PDB entry 3C72 | X-ray diffraction, 2.30 A resolution | chains A and B

Chain A:
Molecule: Geranylgeranyl transferase type-2 subunit alpha
From: Rattus norvegicus
Notes: EC 2.5.1.60
Reference sequence: Q08602 (PGTA_RAT); the construct has insertions or renumbered stretches relative to UniProt, so the offset changes along the chain: 1-236 = UniProt 1-236; 242-330 = UniProt 353-441
Amino-acid sequence (334 residues; each row starts with the number of its first residue; numbers below 1 keep their minus sign (Gly-3 is residue -3)):
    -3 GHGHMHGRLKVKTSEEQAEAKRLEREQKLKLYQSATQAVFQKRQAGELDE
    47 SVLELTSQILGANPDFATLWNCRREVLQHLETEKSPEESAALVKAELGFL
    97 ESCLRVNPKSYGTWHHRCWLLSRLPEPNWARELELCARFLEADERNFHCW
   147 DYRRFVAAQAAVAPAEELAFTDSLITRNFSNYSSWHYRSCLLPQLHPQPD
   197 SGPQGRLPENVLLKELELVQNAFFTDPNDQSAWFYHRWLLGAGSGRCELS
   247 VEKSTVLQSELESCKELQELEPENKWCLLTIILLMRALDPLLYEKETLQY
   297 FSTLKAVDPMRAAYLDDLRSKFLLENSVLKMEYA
Unresolved in the structure: -3 to 15, 196-202, 240-241
Differences from the reference sequence: expression tag (-3 to 0); linker (237-241)
Swiss-Prot annotation at these positions:
  - modified residue: Ser98 (Phosphoserine)

Chain B:
Molecule: Geranylgeranyl transferase type-2 subunit beta
From: Rattus norvegicus
Notes: EC 2.5.1.60
Reference sequence: Q08603 (PGTB_RAT); numbering as in UniProt (aligned over 1-331)
Amino-acid sequence (331 residues; row label = number of the first residue in the row):
     1 MGTQQKDVTIKSDAPDTLLLEKHADYIASYGSKKDDYEYCMSEYLRMSGV
    51 YWGLTVMDLMGQLHRMNKEEILVFIKSCQHECGGVSASIGHDPHLLYTLS
   101 AVQILTLYDSIHVINVDKVVAYVQSLQKEDGSFAGDIWGEIDTRFSFCAV
   151 ATLALLGKLDAINVEKAIEFVLSCMNFDGGFGCRPGSESHAGQIYCCTGF
   201 LAITSQLHQVNSDLLGWWLCERQLPSGGLNGRPEKLPDVCYSWWVLASLK
   251 IIGRLHWIDREKLRSFILACQDEETGGFADRPGDMVDPFHTLFGIAGLSL
   301 LGEEQIKPVSPVFCMPEEVLQRVNVQPELVS
Unresolved in the structure: 1-6, 33
Ion coordination: Ca2+: His64, Met66; Zn2+ near His290 (its only coordinating residue here)
Residues lining bound ligands: CX1 (N-[(benzyloxy)carbonyl]-L-histidyl-N-methyl-L-phenylalanyl-L-tyrosine): Leu45, Ser48, Trp52, Leu96, Tyr97, Leu99, Arg144, Phe147, Cys148, His190, Gly192, Gln193, Tyr195, Cys196, Tyr241, Trp244, Phe289

Chain A / chain B interface:
Pairs across the interface - 78 pairs, chain A then chain B:
  Arg21(A) with Tyr37(B)
  Leu25(A) with Tyr37(B), hydrophobic; Met41(B), hydrophobic
  Tyr28(A) with Met41(B), hydrophobic
  Gln29(A) with Cys40(B)
  Phe36(A) with Gly90(B); His91(B)
  Arg39(A) with Gly90(B); Asp92(B), salt bridge
  Asn59(A) with Met41(B), hydrogen bond (side chain-backbone); Tyr44(B)
  Asp61(A) with Tyr44(B)
  Phe62(A) with Tyr44(B), hydrophobic; His91(B)
  Thr64(A) with His91(B); Asp92(B), hydrogen bond (side chain-backbone)
  Asn67(A) with Asp92(B), hydrogen bond; Trp138(B)
  Arg70(A) with Trp138(B)
  Glu71(A) with Trp138(B)
  Gln74(A) with Trp138(B)
  Tyr107(A) with Glu140(B); Asp142(B); Arg144(B)
  His111(A) with Trp138(B), hydrogen bond (side chain-backbone); Gly139(B); Glu140(B)
  Arg141(A) with Glu188(B), salt bridge; Arg232(B), hydrogen bond (backbone-side chain); Pro233(B), hydrogen bond (side chain-backbone); Glu234(B)
  Phe143(A) with Arg232(B)
  Asp147(A) with Arg184(B), salt bridge; Ser187(B), hydrogen bond
  Arg150(A) with Gly186(B), hydrogen bond (side chain-backbone); Ser187(B)
  Tyr178(A) with Phe177(B); Asp178(B), hydrogen bond; Glu188(B); Trp218(B), hydrogen bond; Pro233(B), hydrophobic
  Ser179(A) with Glu188(B), hydrogen bond; Arg232(B)
  His182(A) with Asn176(B); Phe177(B); Gly186(B), hydrogen bond (side chain-backbone); Ser187(B); Glu188(B), hydrogen bond (side chain-backbone)
  Ser185(A) with Phe177(B)
  Gln226(A) with Arg222(B); Pro233(B); Glu234(B)
  Phe230(A) with Phe177(B); Trp217(B), hydrophobic; Trp218(B); Glu221(B); Arg222(B)
  Tyr231(A) with Phe177(B), hydrophobic
  Arg233(A) with Trp217(B)
  Trp234(A) with Phe177(B)
  Lys271(A) with Glu221(B), salt bridge
  Trp272(A) with Glu221(B)
  Leu275(A) with Trp217(B), hydrophobic
  Met306(A) with Gln223(B); Leu224(B); Pro225(B), hydrophobic; Trp257(B); Lys262(B)
  Arg307(A) with Cys220(B), hydrogen bond (side chain-backbone); Glu221(B), salt bridge; Gln223(B), hydrogen bond (side chain-backbone)
  Ala309(A) with His256(B); Trp257(B)
  Tyr310(A) with Trp217(B); Trp257(B), hydrophobic
  Asp313(A) with His256(B), salt bridge; Trp257(B), hydrogen bond
  Lys317(A) with Asp213(B), salt bridge
Interface residues without a listed pair, chain A (42 interface residues in all): Lys105, Trp115, Cys186, Asp304
Interface residues without a listed pair, chain B (40 interface residues in all): Asp35, Asp136, Cys183, Gln193, Lys235, Asp259

In short:
Chain A and chain B form an interface of 42 and 40 residues respectively; the contacts include 16 hydrogen
bonds and 7 salt bridges. Polar contacts include Arg39(A)-Asp92(B), Arg141(A)-Glu188(B) and
Asp147(A)-Arg184(B). Ligands of chain B: compound CX1. His64(B) and Met66(B) form the Ca2+ site.
Here chain A is Geranylgeranyl transferase type-2 subunit alpha and chain B is Geranylgeranyl transferase
type-2 subunit beta, both from Rattus norvegicus. Entry 3C72 (Engineered RabGGTase in complex with a
peptidomimetic inhibitor) was determined by X-ray diffraction.
